Entry 8FCU (electron microscopy, 3.19 A resolution); this record covers chains F and N of the 17 polymer chains in the assembly.

Chain F:
Name: Type I-B CRISPR-associated protein Cas7
Organism: Nostoc sp. 'Peltigera membranacea cyanobiont' 210A
Reference sequence: A0A235IG15 (A0A235IG15_9NOSO); residue numbers follow UniProt; this construct covers 1-323
Sequence (323 residues; numbered 1 to 323; the number before each row is that of its first residue):
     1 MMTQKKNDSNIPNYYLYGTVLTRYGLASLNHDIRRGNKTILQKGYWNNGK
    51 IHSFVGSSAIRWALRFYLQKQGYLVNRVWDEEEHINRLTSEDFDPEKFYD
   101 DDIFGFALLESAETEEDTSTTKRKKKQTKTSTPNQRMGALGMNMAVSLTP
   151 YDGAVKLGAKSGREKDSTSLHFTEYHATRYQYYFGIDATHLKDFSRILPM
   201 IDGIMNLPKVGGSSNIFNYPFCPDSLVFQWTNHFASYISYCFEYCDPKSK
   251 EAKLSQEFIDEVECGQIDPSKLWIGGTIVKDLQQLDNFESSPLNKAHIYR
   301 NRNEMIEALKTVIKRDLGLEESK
Disordered / not traced: 1-11, 110-132, 320-323

Chain N:
Molecule: Target DNA strand
Sequence (85 nucleotides; each row starts with the number of its first residue; numbers below 1 keep their minus sign (DG-19 is residue -19)):
   -19 GGCCGCTACGTATCGTAGATATATCTACGCGTAGATATATCTACGTTTAA
    31 CAGTGGCCTTATTAAATGACTTCTCCATGATCTAC
Disordered / not traced: -19 to 2

How chain F and chain N interact:
Pairs across the interface (21; chain F residue first):
  Arg34(F) - DT39(N)  base contact
  Arg34(F) - DT40(N)  base contact
  Gly36(F) - DT39(N)  base contact
  Asn37(F) - DC38(N)  hydrogen bond to the sugar
  Asn37(F) - DT39(N)  phosphate contact
  Thr39(F) - DT39(N)  base contact
  Leu109(F) - DA46(N)  base contact
  Leu109(F) - DT47(N)  base contact
  Lys165(F) - DG36(N)  base contact
  Lys165(F) - DC37(N)  base contact
  Asp166(F) - DC37(N)  phosphate contact
  Ser167(F) - DC37(N)  phosphate contact
  Ser167(F) - DC38(N)  phosphate contact
  Ser167(F) - DT39(N)  sugar contact
  Ser167(F) - DT40(N)  phosphate contact
  Thr168(F) - DT39(N)  hydrogen bond to the base
  Thr168(F) - DT40(N)  hydrogen bond to the base
  Ser169(F) - DC37(N)  base contact
  Leu170(F) - DC37(N)  base contact
  Leu170(F) - DC38(N)  base contact
  His171(F) - DT39(N)  base contact
Other interface residues (no listed pair), chain F (13 interface residues in all): Phe172

In short:
13 residues of chain F and 7 residues of chain N are in contact, with 3 hydrogen bonds. Among the polar pairs
are Thr168(F)-DT39(N), Thr168(F)-DT40(N) and Asn37(F)-DC38(N).
Here chain F is Type I-B CRISPR-associated protein Cas7 (Nostoc sp. 'Peltigera membranacea cyanobiont' 210A)
and chain N is Target DNA strand. Entry 8FCU (Cryo-EM structure of Cascade-DNA-TniQ-TnsC complex in type I-B
CAST system) was determined by electron microscopy (same publication as 8FCJ, 8FCV, 8FCW, 8FD2, 8FD3, 8FF4 and
8FF5).
